Entry 6S1K (electron microscopy, 8.38 A resolution (very low resolution: no residue pairs are listed; an interface is given only as per-side residue counts)); this record covers chains F and I of the 16 polymer chains in the assembly.

# Chain F (and I)
Molecule: Methyl-accepting chemotaxis protein I
Source organism: Escherichia coli str. K-12 substr. MG1655star
Notes: chain I of this document is another copy of the same molecule, construct and numbering; everything in this record applies to it too
Reference sequence: P02942 (MCP1_ECOLI); numbering as in UniProt (aligned over 1-551)
Sequence (551 residues; row label = number of the first residue in the row):
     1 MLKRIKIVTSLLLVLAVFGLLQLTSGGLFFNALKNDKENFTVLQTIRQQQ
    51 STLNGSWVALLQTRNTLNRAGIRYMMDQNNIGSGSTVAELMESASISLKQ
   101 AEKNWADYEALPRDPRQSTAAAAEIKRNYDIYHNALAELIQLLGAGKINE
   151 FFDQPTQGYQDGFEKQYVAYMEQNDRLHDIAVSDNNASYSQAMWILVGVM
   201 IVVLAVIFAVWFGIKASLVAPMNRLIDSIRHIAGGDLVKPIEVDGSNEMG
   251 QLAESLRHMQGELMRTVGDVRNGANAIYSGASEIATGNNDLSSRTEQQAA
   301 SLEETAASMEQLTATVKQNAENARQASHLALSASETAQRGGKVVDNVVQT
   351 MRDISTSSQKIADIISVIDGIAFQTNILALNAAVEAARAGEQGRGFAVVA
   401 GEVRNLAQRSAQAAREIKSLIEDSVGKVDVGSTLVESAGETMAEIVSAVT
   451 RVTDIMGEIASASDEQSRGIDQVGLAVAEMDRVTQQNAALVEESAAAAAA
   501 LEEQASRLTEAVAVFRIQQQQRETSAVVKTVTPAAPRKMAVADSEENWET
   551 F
Disordered / not traced: 1-339, 442-551
UniProt features mapped onto this chain:
  - region: Arg64 to Arg73 (The 3 Arg may form a positively charged pocket, which binds the alpha-carboxyl group of the attractant AA)
  - modified residue: Gln297 (Glutamate methyl ester (Gln)), Glu304 (Glutamate methyl ester (Glu)), Gln311 (Glutamate methyl ester (Gln)), Glu493 (Glutamate methyl ester (Glu)), Glu502 (Glutamate methyl ester (Glu))

# Interface between chain F and chain I
At this resolution (8 A) residue pairs are not listed: 5 residues of chain F and 6 of chain I lie at the interface.

# In short
5 residues of chain F and 6 residues of chain I are in contact.
Both chains are Methyl-accepting chemotaxis protein I (Escherichia coli str. K-12 substr. MG1655star). Entry
6S1K (E. coli Core Signaling Unit, carrying QQQQ receptor mutation) was determined by electron microscopy.
